PDB entry 4TUG | X-ray diffraction, 3.55 A resolution | chains B and H of the 8 polymer chains in the assembly

== Chain B ==
Molecule: DNA double-strand break repair protein Mre11
Source organism: Methanocaldococcus jannaschii
UniProtKB: Q58719 (MRE11_METJA); residue numbers follow UniProt; this construct covers 1-333
Sequence (337 residues; numbered -3 to 333; the number before each row is that of its first residue; numbers below 1 keep their minus sign (Arg-3 is residue -3)):
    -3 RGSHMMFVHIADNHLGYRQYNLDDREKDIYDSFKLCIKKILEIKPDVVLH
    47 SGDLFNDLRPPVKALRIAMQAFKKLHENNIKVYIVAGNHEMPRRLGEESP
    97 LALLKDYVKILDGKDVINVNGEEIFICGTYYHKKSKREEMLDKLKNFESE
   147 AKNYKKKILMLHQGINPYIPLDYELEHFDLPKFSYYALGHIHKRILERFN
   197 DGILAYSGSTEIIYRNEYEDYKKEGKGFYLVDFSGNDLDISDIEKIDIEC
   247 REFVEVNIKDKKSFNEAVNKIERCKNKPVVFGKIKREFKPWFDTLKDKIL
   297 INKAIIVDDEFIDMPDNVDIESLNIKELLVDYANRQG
Not modelled in the structure: -3 to 0, 307-333
Sequence notes: expression tag (-3 to 0)
Metal / ion sites: Mg2+ site 1: Asp8, Asp49; Mg2+ site 2: Asp49, Asn84
UniProt features mapped onto this chain:
  - active site: His85 (Proton donor)
  - binding site (Mn(2+)): Asp8, His10, Asp49, Asn84, His158, His186, His188
What the authors report for this chain:
  - binding site for the 14-nt DNA strand: Asn17, Arg55, Arg89, Arg90
  - self-association interface (contacts with another copy of this molecule); pairs are residue here / residue on that copy: Arg55-Arg55 (backbone contact)
  - binding site for the 15-nt DNA strand (chain H): Asn17, Arg89, Arg90, Lys129, Ser131, Lys132
  - mutagenesis - R55S, R89S: abolished binding to TP124/580
  - mutagenesis - R55S, R89S: decreased catalytic activity
  - mutagenesis - V58C/L99C, K129A, K132D, I302R, I302Y: decreased catalytic activity on DAR134
  - mutagenesis - K129A, K132D, I302Y: decreased catalytic activity on TP124/580
  - mutagenesis - I302R: unchanged catalytic activity on TP124/580
  - mutagenesis - K59C/E94C: decreased catalytic activity on reduced state
  - mutagenesis - K59C/E94C: increased catalytic activity on oxidized conditions

== Chain H ==
Molecule: 15-nt DNA strand
Sequence (15 nucleotides; numbered 15 to 29; the number before each row is that of its first residue):
    15 CTGTCCTACGTGCCA

== Chain B / chain H interface ==
Pairs across the interface - 11 pairs, chain B then chain H:
  Arg14(B) with DT25(H), sugar contact
  Tyr16(B) with DG24(H), sugar contact
  Asn17(B) with DG24(H), phosphate contact
  Leu18(B) with DG24(H), phosphate contact; DT25(H), phosphate contact
  Asp19(B) with DT25(H), hydrogen bond to the phosphate
  Arg89(B) with DG17(H), salt bridge to the phosphate
  Arg90(B) with DG17(H), salt bridge to the phosphate
  Lys129(B) with DT16(H), salt bridge to the phosphate
  Ser131(B) with DC15(H), phosphate contact
  Ile297(B) with DG24(H), phosphate contact
Other interface residues (no listed pair), chain B (12 interface residues in all): Lys130, Lys299
Other interface residues (no listed pair), chain H (7 interface residues in all): DC23, DG26

== Summary ==
12 residues of chain B face 7 of chain H across their interface, with 1 hydrogen bond and 3 salt bridges.
Polar pairs include Asp19(B)-DT25(H), Arg89(B)-DG17(H) and Arg90(B)-DG17(H). The paper reports a binding site
for the 15-nt DNA strand (chain H) at Asn17(B), Arg89(B) and Arg90(B) among others; V58C/L99C, K129A and K132D
of chain B, among others, reduce catalytic activity on DAR134; 8 substitutions were tested in all.
Here chain B is DNA double-strand break repair protein Mre11 (Methanocaldococcus jannaschii) and chain H is a
15-nt DNA strand. Entry 4TUG (Crystal structure of MjMre11-DNA2 complex) was determined by X-ray diffraction,
deposited together with 4TUI.
